Entry 7TR8 (electron microscopy, 3.60 A resolution); this record covers chains K and L of the 17 polymer chains in the assembly.

[Chain K (and L)]
Molecule: Cas7a
Organism: Pyrococcus furiosus DSM 3638
Notes: chain L of this document is another copy of the same molecule, construct and numbering; everything in this record applies to it too
UniProtKB: Q8U333 (Q8U333_PYRFU); residue numbers follow UniProt; this construct covers 1-336
Chain sequence (336 residues; each row starts with the number of its first residue):
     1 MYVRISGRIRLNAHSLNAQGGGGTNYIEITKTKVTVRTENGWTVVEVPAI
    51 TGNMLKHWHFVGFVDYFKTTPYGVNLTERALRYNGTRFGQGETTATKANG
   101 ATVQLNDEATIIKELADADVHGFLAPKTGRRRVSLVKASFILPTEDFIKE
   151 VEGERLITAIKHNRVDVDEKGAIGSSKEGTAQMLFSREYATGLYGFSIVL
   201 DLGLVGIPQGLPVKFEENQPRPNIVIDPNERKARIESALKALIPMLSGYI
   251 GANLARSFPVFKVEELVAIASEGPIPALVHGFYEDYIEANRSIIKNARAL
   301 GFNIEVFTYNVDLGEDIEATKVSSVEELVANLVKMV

[How chain K and chain L interact]
Pairs across the interface - 67 pairs, chain K then chain L:
  Arg10(K) with Thr35(L), hydrogen bond (side chain-backbone); Trp42(L); Phe282(L); Tyr283(L)
  Asn12(K) with Val34(L); Thr35(L), hydrogen bond; Phe282(L); Tyr283(L), hydrogen bond
  Ala13(K) with Phe140(L), hydrophobic
  Glu78(K) with Gly210(L)
  Leu81(K) with Pro212(L)
  Asn99(K) with Asn218(L)
  Phe147(K) with Thr35(L); Trp42(L); Val44(L), hydrophobic
  Glu150(K) with Gly41(L); Trp42(L), hydrogen bond (side chain-backbone)
  Val151(K) with Trp42(L); Val44(L), hydrophobic
  Glu154(K) with Lys33(L), hydrogen bond (backbone-side chain)
  Leu156(K) with Val44(L), hydrophobic
  Thr158(K) with Thr32(L); Lys33(L)
  Ile160(K) with Thr30(L); Lys31(L); Thr51(L)
  His162(K) with Thr51(L); Asn53(L)
  Val165(K) with Asn84(L); Thr86(L)
  Val167(K) with Arg82(L), hydrogen bond (backbone-side chain); Asn84(L), hydrogen bond (backbone-side chain)
  Asp168(K) with Arg82(L)
  Tyr189(K) with Phe140(L)
  Thr191(K) with Lys33(L); Thr35(L)
  Gly192(K) with Thr35(L)
  Leu193(K) with Trp42(L)
  Ile243(K) with Pro276(L), hydrophobic
  Ser247(K) with Ala277(L), hydrogen bond (side chain-backbone)
  Tyr249(K) with Arg4(L), hydrogen bond; Asp201(L)
  Leu254(K) with Lys137(L)
  Ala255(K) with Lys56(L); Lys137(L); Ala138(L), hydrogen bond (backbone-backbone)
  Arg256(K) with Gly52(L); Asn53(L); Ala138(L); Phe140(L)
  Ser257(K) with Ser139(L); Phe140(L)
  Phe258(K) with Ala138(L); Ser139(L); Val199(L), hydrophobic
  Val260(K) with His280(L); Tyr283(L), hydrophobic
  Lys262(K) with Tyr283(L); Asp285(L), salt bridge
  Glu264(K) with Trp42(L)
  Ser323(K) with Ser292(L), hydrogen bond
  Ser324(K) with Ser292(L), hydrogen bond; Asn296(L)
  Glu326(K) with Pro276(L); Ile293(L); Asn296(L)
  Glu327(K) with Asn296(L)
Other interface residues (no listed pair), chain K (42 interface residues in all): Tyr66, Val74, Arg82, Ala159, Asp166, Ala330
Other interface residues (no listed pair), chain L (48 interface residues in all): Gln19, Val36, Thr43, Glu46, Glu92, Arg131, Leu142, Ser197, Gln209, Phe215, Ala297, Leu300, Phe302

[Overview]
42 residues of chain K face 48 of chain L across their interface; the contacts include 12 hydrogen bonds and 1
salt bridge. Polar contacts include Lys262(K)-Asp285(L), Arg10(K)-Thr35(L) and Asn12(K)-Thr35(L).
Both chains are Cas7a (Pyrococcus furiosus DSM 3638). Entry 7TR8 (Cascade complex from type I-A CRISPR-Cas
system) was determined by electron microscopy (same publication as 7TR6, 7TR9 and 7TRA).
